PDB entry 1HJU | X-ray diffraction, 2.15 A resolution | chain A

# Chain A
Molecule: Beta-1,4-galactanase
Organism: Thielavia heterothallica
Notes: EC 3.2.1.89
Amino-acid sequence (332 residues; each row starts with the number of its first residue):
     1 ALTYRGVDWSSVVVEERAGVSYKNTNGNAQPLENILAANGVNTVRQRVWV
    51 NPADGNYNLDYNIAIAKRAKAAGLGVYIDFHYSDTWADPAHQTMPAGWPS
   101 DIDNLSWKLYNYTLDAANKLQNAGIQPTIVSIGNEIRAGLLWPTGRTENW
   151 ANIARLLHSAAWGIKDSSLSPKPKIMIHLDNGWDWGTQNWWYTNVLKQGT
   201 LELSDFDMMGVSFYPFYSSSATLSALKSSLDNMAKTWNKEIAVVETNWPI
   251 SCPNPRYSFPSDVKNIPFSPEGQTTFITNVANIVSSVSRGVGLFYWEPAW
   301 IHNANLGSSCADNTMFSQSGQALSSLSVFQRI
Cystine bridges: Cys252-Cys310
Covalent attachments: N-acetylglucosamine (NAG) linked to Asn111

# Summary
Chain A is Beta-1,4-galactanase (Thielavia heterothallica); the structure, Structure of two fungal
beta-1,4-galactanases: searching for the basis for temperature and pH optimum, was determined by X-ray
diffraction together with 1HJQ and 1HJS from the same study.
